8Y3C - chains I and M of the 16 polymer chains in the assembly; structure by electron microscopy, 5.21 A resolution (low resolution: residue-level contacts below are approximate; hydrogen-bond / salt-bridge calls are withheld).

# Chain I
Molecule: 250-nt DNA strand
Sequence (250 nucleotides; numbered 1 to 250; the number before each row is that of its first residue):
     1 ATCGGATGTA TATATCTGAC ACGTGCCTGG AGACTAGGGA GTAATCCCCT TGGCGGTTAA
    61 AACGCGGGGG ACAGCGCGTA CGTGCGTTTA AGCGGTGCTA GAGCTGTCTA CGACCAATTG
   121 AGCTCGAGCC TGGAGACTAG GGAGTAATCC CCTTGGCGGT TAAAACGCGG GGGACAGCGC
   181 GTACGTGCGT TTAAGCGGTG CTAGAGCTGT CTACGACCAA TTGAGCGGCC TCGGCACCGG
   241 GATTCTCGAT

# Chain M
Protein: Histone H2A type 1-B/E
Source organism: Homo sapiens
UniProt: P04908 (H2A1B_HUMAN); residues 0-129 here correspond to UniProt positions 1-130 (UniProt number = residue number + 1)
Sequence (133 residues; row label = number of the first residue in the row; numbers below 1 keep their minus sign (Gly-3 is residue -3)):
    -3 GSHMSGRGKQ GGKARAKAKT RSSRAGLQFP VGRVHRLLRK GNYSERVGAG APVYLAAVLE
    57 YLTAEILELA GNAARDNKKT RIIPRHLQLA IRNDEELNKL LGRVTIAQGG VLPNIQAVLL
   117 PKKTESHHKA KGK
Not modelled in the structure: -3 to 15, 118-129
Construct notes: expression tag (-3 to -1)
UniProt features mapped onto this chain:
  - modified residue: Ser1 (N-acetylserine), Arg3 (Citrulline), Lys5 (N6-(2-hydroxyisobutyryl)lysine), Lys9 (N6-(2-hydroxyisobutyryl)lysine), Lys13 (N6-(beta-hydroxybutyryl)lysine), Lys36 (N6-(2-hydroxyisobutyryl)lysine), Lys74 (N6-(2-hydroxyisobutyryl)lysine), Lys75 (N6-(2-hydroxyisobutyryl)lysine), Lys95 (N6-(2-hydroxyisobutyryl)lysine), Gln104 (N5-methylglutamine), Lys118 (N6-(2-hydroxyisobutyryl)lysine), Lys119 (N6-crotonyllysine), Thr120 (Phosphothreonine), Lys125 (N6-crotonyllysine)
  - cross-link (Glycyl lysine isopeptide (Lys-Gly)): Lys13 (interchain with G-Cter in ubiquitin), Lys15 (interchain with G-Cter in ubiquitin), Lys119 (interchain with G-Cter in ubiquitin)

# How chain I and chain M interact
Contacting residue pairs (12; chain I residue first):
  DA213(I) with Arg42(M)
  DC214(I) with Arg42(M); Val43(M); Gly44(M); Ala45(M)
  DG215(I) with His31(M); Arg35(M); Glu41(M); Arg42(M); Val43(M)
  DG225(I) with Arg29(M)
  DG234(I) with Thr76(M)
Interface residues without a listed pair, chain I (6 interface residues in all): DC235
Interface residues without a listed pair, chain M (10 interface residues in all): Lys75

# Summary
The interface between chain I and chain M involves 6 residues on one side and 10 on the other.
Chain I is a 250-nt DNA strand and chain M is Histone H2A type 1-B/E (Homo sapiens); the structure, Cryo-EM
structure of the overlapping di-nucleosome (closed form), was determined by electron microscopy together with
8Y3D, 8Y3E and 8Y3F from the same study.
